Entry 5OKZ (X-ray diffraction, 3.20 A resolution); this record covers chains i and j of the 10 polymer chains in the assembly.

[Chain i]
Molecule: Exosome complex component RRP42
Organism: Saccharomyces cerevisiae (strain ATCC 204508 / S288c)
Reference sequence: Q12277 (RRP42_YEAST); numbering as in UniProt (aligned over 1-265)
Chain sequence (268 residues; numbered -2 to 265; the number before each row is that of its first residue; numbers below 1 keep their minus sign (Gly-2 is residue -2)):
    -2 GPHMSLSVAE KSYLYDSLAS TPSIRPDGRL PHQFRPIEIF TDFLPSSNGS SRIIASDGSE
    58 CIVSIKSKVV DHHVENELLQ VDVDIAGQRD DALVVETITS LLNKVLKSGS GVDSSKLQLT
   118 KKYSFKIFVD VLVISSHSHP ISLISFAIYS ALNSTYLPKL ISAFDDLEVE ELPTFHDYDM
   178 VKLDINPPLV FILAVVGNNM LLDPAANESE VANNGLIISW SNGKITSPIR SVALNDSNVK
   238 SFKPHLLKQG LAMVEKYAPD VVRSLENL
Unresolved in the structure: -2 to 0, 164-167
Sequence notes: expression tag (-2 to 0); conflict Ile138 (Val in Q12277)

[Chain j]
Molecule: Exosome complex component MTR3
Organism: Saccharomyces cerevisiae (strain ATCC 204508 / S288c)
Reference sequence: P48240 (MTR3_YEAST); residue numbers follow UniProt; this construct covers 1-250
Chain sequence (250 residues; row label = number of the first residue in the row):
     1 MNVQDRRRLL GPAAAKPMAF SNTTTHVPEK KSTDLTPKGN ESEQELSLHT GFIENCNGSA
    61 LVEARSLGHQ TSLITAVYGP RSIRGSFTSQ GTISIQLKNG LLEKYNTNEL KEVSSFLMGI
   121 FNSVVNLSRY PKSGIDIFVY LTYDKDLTNN PQDDDSQSKM TSSQISSLIP HCITSITLAL
   181 ADAGIELVDM AGAGEANGTV VSFIKNGEEI VGFWKDDGDD EDLLECLDRC KEQYNRYRDL
   241 MISCLMNQET
Unresolved in the structure: 1-4, 21-42, 148-162, 248-250
Sequence notes: conflict Thr161 (Met in P48240)

[Interface between chain i and chain j]
Pairs across the interface (50; chain i residue first):
  Asp88(i) - Lys111(j)  hydrogen bond (backbone-side chain)
  Leu90(i) - Lys111(j)
  Leu90(i) - Ser115(j)
  Leu90(i) - Met118(j)  hydrophobic
  Glu93(i) - Asn108(j)
  Glu93(i) - Lys111(j)  salt bridge
  Thr94(i) - Lys111(j)
  Thr94(i) - Glu112(j)
  Thr94(i) - Ser115(j)
  Thr96(i) - Asn108(j)
  Ser97(i) - Asn108(j)
  Ser97(i) - Glu112(j)  hydrogen bond
  Leu98(i) - Glu112(j)
  Lys101(i) - Glu109(j)  salt bridge
  Lys101(i) - Glu112(j)  salt bridge
  Lys101(i) - Trp214(j)
  Lys101(i) - Asp216(j)  salt bridge
  Lys221(i) - Asp220(j)
  Ser224(i) - Lys215(j)
  Ser224(i) - Asp217(j)  hydrogen bond (side chain-backbone)
  Pro225(i) - Lys215(j)
  Pro225(i) - Asp216(j)
  Ile226(i) - Phe213(j)  hydrophobic
  Ile226(i) - Trp214(j)
  Ile226(i) - Lys215(j)  hydrogen bond (backbone-backbone)
  Arg227(i) - Glu112(j)  salt bridge
  Arg227(i) - Phe213(j)
  Arg227(i) - Trp214(j)
  Arg227(i) - Lys215(j)  hydrogen bond (side chain-backbone)
  Arg227(i) - Asp216(j)  salt bridge
  Ser228(i) - Phe116(j)
  Ser228(i) - Gly212(j)
  Ser228(i) - Phe213(j)  hydrogen bond (side chain-backbone)
  Asp233(i) - Gln90(j)
  Ser234(i) - Gln90(j)  hydrogen bond (backbone-side chain)
  Val236(i) - Asn122(j)
  Val236(i) - Ser123(j)
  Lys237(i) - Ser123(j)
  Ser238(i) - Ile204(j)
  Ser238(i) - Lys205(j)
  Ser238(i) - Glu209(j)  hydrogen bond
  Ser238(i) - Ile210(j)
  Ser238(i) - Val211(j)
  Phe239(i) - Glu209(j)
  Phe239(i) - Ile210(j)  hydrogen bond (backbone-backbone)
  Lys240(i) - Glu209(j)  salt bridge
  Pro241(i) - Glu208(j)
  Pro241(i) - Ile210(j)  hydrophobic
  Leu244(i) - Phe213(j)  hydrophobic
  Lys245(i) - Leu223(j)
Other interface residues (no listed pair), chain i (27 interface residues in all): Asn100, Ala230, Leu248
Other interface residues (no listed pair), chain j (27 interface residues in all): Thr107, Gly119, Leu127

[Summary]
Chain i and chain j each contribute 27 residues to their interface; the contacts include 9 hydrogen bonds and
7 salt bridges. Polar pairs include Glu93(i)-Lys111(j), Lys101(i)-Glu109(j) and Lys101(i)-Glu112(j).
Chain i is Exosome complex component RRP42 and chain j is Exosome complex component MTR3, both from
Saccharomyces cerevisiae (strain ATCC 204508 / S288c); the structure, Crystal Strucrure of the Mpp6 Exosome
complex, was determined by X-ray diffraction.
